PDB entry 4YFN | X-ray diffraction, 3.82 A resolution | chains D and F of the 6 polymer chains in the assembly

[Chain D]
Name: DNA-directed RNA polymerase subunit beta'
Organism: Escherichia coli O139:H28 (strain E24377A / ETEC)
Notes: EC 2.7.7.6
UniProtKB: A7ZUK2 (RPOC_ECO24); residues 1-1407 here = UniProt positions 1-1407
Chain sequence (1407 residues; each row starts with the number of its first residue):
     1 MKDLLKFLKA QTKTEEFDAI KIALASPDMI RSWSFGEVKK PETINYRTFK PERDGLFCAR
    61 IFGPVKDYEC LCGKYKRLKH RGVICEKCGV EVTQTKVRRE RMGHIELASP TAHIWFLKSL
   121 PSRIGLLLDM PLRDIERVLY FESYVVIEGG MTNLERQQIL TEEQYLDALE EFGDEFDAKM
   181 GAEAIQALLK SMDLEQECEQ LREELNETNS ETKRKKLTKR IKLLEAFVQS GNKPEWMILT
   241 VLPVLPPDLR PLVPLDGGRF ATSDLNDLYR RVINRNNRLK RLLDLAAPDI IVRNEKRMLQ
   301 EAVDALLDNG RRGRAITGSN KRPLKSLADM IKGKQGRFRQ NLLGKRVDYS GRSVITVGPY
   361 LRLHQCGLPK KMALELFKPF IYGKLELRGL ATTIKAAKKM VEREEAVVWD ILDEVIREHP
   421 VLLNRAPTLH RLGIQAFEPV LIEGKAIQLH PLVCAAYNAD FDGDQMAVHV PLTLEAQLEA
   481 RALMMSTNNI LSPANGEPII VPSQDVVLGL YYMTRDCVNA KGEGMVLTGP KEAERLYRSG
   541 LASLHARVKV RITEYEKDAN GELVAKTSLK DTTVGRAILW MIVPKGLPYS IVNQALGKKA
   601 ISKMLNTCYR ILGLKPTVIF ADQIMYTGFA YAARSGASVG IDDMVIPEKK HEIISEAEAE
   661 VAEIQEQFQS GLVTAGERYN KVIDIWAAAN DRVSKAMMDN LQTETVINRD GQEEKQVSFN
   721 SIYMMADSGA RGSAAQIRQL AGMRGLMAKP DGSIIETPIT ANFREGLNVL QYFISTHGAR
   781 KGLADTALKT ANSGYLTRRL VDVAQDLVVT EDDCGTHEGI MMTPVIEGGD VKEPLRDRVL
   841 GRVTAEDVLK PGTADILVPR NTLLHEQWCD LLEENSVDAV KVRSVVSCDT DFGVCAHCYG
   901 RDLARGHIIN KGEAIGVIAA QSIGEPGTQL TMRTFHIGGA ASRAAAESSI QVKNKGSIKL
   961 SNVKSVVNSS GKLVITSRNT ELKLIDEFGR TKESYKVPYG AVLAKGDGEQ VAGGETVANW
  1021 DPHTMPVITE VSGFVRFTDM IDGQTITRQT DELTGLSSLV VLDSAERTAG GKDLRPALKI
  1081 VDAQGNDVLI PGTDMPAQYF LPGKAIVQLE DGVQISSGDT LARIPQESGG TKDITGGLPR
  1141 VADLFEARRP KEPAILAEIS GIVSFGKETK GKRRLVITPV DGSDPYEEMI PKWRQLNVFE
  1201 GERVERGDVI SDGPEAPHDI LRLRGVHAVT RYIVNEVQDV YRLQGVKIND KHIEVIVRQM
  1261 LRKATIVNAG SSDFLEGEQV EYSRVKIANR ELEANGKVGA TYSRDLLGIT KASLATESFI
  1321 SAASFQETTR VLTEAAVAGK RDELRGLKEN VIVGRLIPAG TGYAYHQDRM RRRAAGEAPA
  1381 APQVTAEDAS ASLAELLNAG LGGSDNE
Disordered / not traced: 1-7, 336-338, 932-1134, 1377-1407
Bound ions: Zn2+ site 1: Cys70, Cys72, Cys85, Cys88; Mg2+: Asp460, Asp462, Asp464; Zn2+ site 2: Cys814, Cys888, Cys895, Cys898
Ligand contacts: 4C2 (N-[3,4-dioxo-2-(4-{[4-(trifluoromethyl)benzyl]amino}piperidin-1-yl)cyclobut-1-en-1-yl]-3,5-dimethyl-1,2-oxazole-4-sulfonamide): Ile331, Lys332, Gly344, Lys345, Phe1319, Ile1320, Ala1323, Ser1324, Thr1328, Lys1348, Val1351, Ile1352
Curated features (UniProtKB/Swiss-Prot):
  - binding site (Zn(2+)): Cys70, Cys72, Cys85, Cys88, Cys814, Cys888, Cys895, Cys898
  - binding site (Mg(2+)): Asp460, Asp462, Asp464
  - modified residue: Lys972 (N6-acetyllysine)
From the paper describing this entry:
  - binding site for 4C2: Ala1323, Leu1332, Lys1348
  - conformationally variable residues (loop rearrangement): Phe338 to Gln340

[Chain F]
Name: RNA polymerase sigma factor RpoD
Organism: Escherichia coli (strain K12)
UniProtKB: P00579 (RPOD_ECOLI); residues 1-613 here = UniProt positions 1-613
Chain sequence (613 residues; each row starts with the number of its first residue):
     1 MEQNPQSQLK LLVTRGKEQG YLTYAEVNDH LPEDIVDSDQ IEDIIQMIND MGIQVMEEAP
    61 DADDLMLAEN TADEDAAEAA AQVLSSVESE IGRTTDPVRM YMREMGTVEL LTREGEIDIA
   121 KRIEDGINQV QCSVAEYPEA ITYLLEQYDR VEAEEARLSD LITGFVDPNA EEDLAPTATH
   181 VGSELSQEDL DDDEDEDEED GDDDSADDDN SIDPELAREK FAELRAQYVV TRDTIKAKGR
   241 SHATAQEEIL KLSEVFKQFR LVPKQFDYLV NSMRVMMDRV RTQERLIMKL CVEQCKMPKK
   301 NFITLFTGNE TSDTWFNAAI AMNKPWSEKL HDVSEEVHRA LQKLQQIEEE TGLTIEQVKD
   361 INRRMSIGEA KARRAKKEMV EANLRLVISI AKKYTNRGLQ FLDLIQEGNI GLMKAVDKFE
   421 YRRGYKFSTY ATWWIRQAIT RSIADQARTI RIPVHMIETI NKLNRISRQM LQEMGREPTP
   481 EELAERMLMP EDKIRKVLKI AKEPISMETP IGDDEDSHLG DFIEDTTLEL PLDSATTESL
   541 RAATHDVLAG LTAREAKVLR MRFGIDMNTD YTLEEVGKQF DVTRERIRQI EAKALRKLRH
   601 PSRSEVLRSF LDD
Disordered / not traced: 1-93, 168-212, 237-242, 613
Curated features (UniProtKB/Swiss-Prot):
  - DNA-binding region: Leu573 to Ala592 (H-T-H motif)
  - region: Arg584 to Arg599 (Interaction with anti-sigma factors)
  - motif: Asp403 to Gln406 (Interaction with polymerase core subunit RpoC)
  - site: Arg562 (Interaction with anti-sigma factors)
  - mutagenesis: Ala553 (A553D: Disrupts the interaction with Escherichia phage lambda antitermination protein Q), Arg596 (R596D/E: 2-fold reduction in activation of class II Crp-dependent promoters)

[How chain D and chain F interact]
Pairs across the interface (90):
  Glu42(D) - Arg451(F)  salt bridge
  Thr43(D) - Thr449(F)  hydrogen bond (side chain-backbone)
  Thr43(D) - Ile450(F)
  Ile44(D) - Ile450(F)  hydrophobic
  Tyr46(D) - Arg451(F)
  Tyr46(D) - Ile452(F)  hydrophobic
  Tyr46(D) - Pro453(F)
  Tyr46(D) - Ile500(F)
  Arg47(D) - Ile500(F)
  Phe49(D) - Ile500(F)  hydrophobic
  Arg77(D) - Met567(F)
  Arg77(D) - Thr569(F)
  Lys79(D) - Asn568(F)
  Lys79(D) - Thr569(F)
  Arg133(D) - Thr94(F)
  Arg133(D) - Thr95(F)
  Tyr140(D) - Thr95(F)
  Tyr140(D) - Met100(F)  hydrophobic
  Glu142(D) - Met100(F)
  Val253(D) - Ile523(F)  hydrophobic
  Gly257(D) - Lys499(F)
  Gly257(D) - Lys502(F)  hydrogen bond (backbone-side chain)
  Gly258(D) - Lys499(F)
  Gly258(D) - Lys502(F)
  Arg259(D) - Lys502(F)
  Arg259(D) - Glu503(F)  hydrogen bond (side chain-backbone)
  Arg259(D) - Ile505(F)
  Phe260(D) - Pro504(F)
  Phe260(D) - Ile505(F)  hydrogen bond (backbone-backbone)
  Ala261(D) - Ile505(F)
  Thr262(D) - Pro504(F)
  Thr262(D) - Ile505(F)  hydrogen bond (backbone-backbone)
  Thr262(D) - Ser506(F)
  Thr262(D) - Met507(F)  hydrogen bond (backbone-backbone)
  Ser263(D) - Met507(F)
  Ser263(D) - Glu508(F)
  Asp264(D) - Ser506(F)  hydrogen bond
  Asp264(D) - Glu508(F)
  Arg270(D) - Gln446(F)  hydrogen bond (side chain-backbone)
  Arg270(D) - Arg448(F)  hydrogen bond (side chain-backbone)
  Arg270(D) - Thr449(F)
  Arg271(D) - Gln400(F)  hydrogen bond
  Asn274(D) - Gln446(F)
  Arg275(D) - Gln400(F)
  Arg275(D) - Asp403(F)  salt bridge
  Arg278(D) - Asp403(F)  salt bridge
  Arg278(D) - Gln406(F)
  Arg278(D) - Glu407(F)  salt bridge
  Arg278(D) - Gln446(F)
  Arg281(D) - Glu407(F)  salt bridge
  Leu282(D) - Ile410(F)  hydrophobic
  Leu285(D) - Met413(F)
  Ala286(D) - Lys377(F)
  Ala287(D) - Lys377(F)
  Ala287(D) - Met413(F)  hydrophobic
  Pro288(D) - Lys377(F)
  Pro288(D) - Val380(F)  hydrophobic
  Pro288(D) - Glu381(F)
  Ile290(D) - Glu104(F)
  Ile290(D) - Glu381(F)
  Ile291(D) - Gln406(F)
  Ile291(D) - Asn409(F)
  Arg293(D) - Glu104(F)  salt bridge
  Asn294(D) - Tyr101(F)
  Asn294(D) - Leu402(F)
  Asn294(D) - Ile405(F)
  Asn294(D) - Gln406(F)
  Glu295(D) - Gln406(F)
  Arg297(D) - Met100(F)
  Arg297(D) - Glu104(F)  salt bridge
  Met298(D) - Leu402(F)
  Met298(D) - Asp403(F)
  Met298(D) - Gln406(F)
  Arg322(D) - Pro510(F)
  Lys325(D) - Glu508(F)  salt bridge
  Gln335(D) - Asp516(F)
  Thr392(D) - Glu605(F)
  Thr392(D) - Val606(F)
  Thr393(D) - Ser539(F)  hydrogen bond
  Thr393(D) - Ser609(F)
  Thr393(D) - Phe610(F)
  Ile394(D) - Thr536(F)
  Ile394(D) - Ser539(F)
  Lys395(D) - Ser609(F)
  Lys395(D) - Asp612(F)  salt bridge
  Lys398(D) - Leu532(F)
  Lys398(D) - Thr536(F)
  Lys399(D) - Ser609(F)  hydrogen bond (side chain-backbone)
  Lys399(D) - Leu611(F)
  Lys399(D) - Asp612(F)
Interface residues without a listed pair, chain D (55 interface residues in all): Asn45, Pro251, Leu252, Asp289, Glu301, Asn341, Tyr382, Ala396
Interface residues without a listed pair, chain F (56 interface residues in all): Pro97, Arg103, Arg373, Leu384, Met456, Leu519, Asp533, Gly564

[In short]
Chain D and chain F form an interface of 55 and 56 residues respectively; the contacts include 12 hydrogen
bonds and 9 salt bridges. Polar contacts include Glu42(D)-Arg451(F), Arg275(D)-Asp403(F) and
Arg278(D)-Asp403(F). Chain D binds compound 4C2. From the paper: a binding site for 4C2 at Ala1323(D),
Leu1332(D) and Lys1348(D); conformational variability at Phe338(D).
Chain D is DNA-directed RNA polymerase subunit beta' (Escherichia coli O139:H28 (strain E24377A / ETEC)) and
chain F is RNA polymerase sigma factor RpoD (Escherichia coli (strain K12)); the structure, Escherichia coli
RNA polymerase in complex with squaramide compound 14
(N-[3,4-dioxo-2-(4-{[4-(trifluoromethyl)benzyl]amino}piperidin-1-yl)cyclobut-1-en-1-yl]-3,5-dimethyl-1,2-oxazole-4-sulfonamide),
was determined by X-ray diffraction together with 4YFK and 4YFX from the same study.
